PDB entry 7F8R | X-ray diffraction, 2.51 A resolution | chain A

== Chain A ==
Molecule: Chloride intracellular channel protein 1
Organism: Homo sapiens
UniProt: O00299 (CLIC1_HUMAN); residues 1-241 here = UniProt positions 1-241
Sequence (241 residues; numbered 1 to 241; the number before each row is that of its first residue):
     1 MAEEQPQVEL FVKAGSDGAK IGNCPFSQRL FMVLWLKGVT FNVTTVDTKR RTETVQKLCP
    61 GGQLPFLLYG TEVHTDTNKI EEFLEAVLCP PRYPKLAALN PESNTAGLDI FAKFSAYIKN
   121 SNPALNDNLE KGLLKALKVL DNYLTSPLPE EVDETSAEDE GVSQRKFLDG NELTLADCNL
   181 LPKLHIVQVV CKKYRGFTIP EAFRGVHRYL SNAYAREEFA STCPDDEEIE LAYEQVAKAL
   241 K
Unresolved in the structure: 1-4, 155-158
Modified residues: C24 (cysteinesulfonic acid; OCS)
Swiss-Prot annotation at these positions:
  - motif: C24 to S27 (G-site)
  - binding site (glutathione): C24, L64, T77
  - modified residue: A2 (N-acetylalanine), K13 (N6-acetyllysine), C24 (S-glutathionyl cysteine), K119 (N6-acetyllysine), S121 (Phosphoserine), K131 (N6-acetyllysine), S156 (Phosphoserine), S211 (Phosphoserine), Y233 (Phosphotyrosine)
  - mutagenesis: C24 (C24A/S: Loss of glutathione-dependent oxidoreductase activity. Reduces channel conductance and abolishes its dependence on membrane redox potential ...), K37 (K37A: Decreases glutathione-dependent oxidoreductase activity), C59 (C59A: Loss of glutathione-dependent oxidoreductase activity; C59S: Loss of dimerization and of ion transport activity)
From the paper describing this entry:
  - catalytic residues: C24
  - mutagenesis - K13A: decreased binding to DHA
  - mutagenesis - K13A: decreased binding to GSH
  - mutagenesis - K13A (27-fold): decreased catalytic activity
  - post-translational modification sites: C24

== In short ==
UniProt lists 3 glutathione-binding residues and 3 mutagenesis sites. The paper reports the catalytic residue
C24; K13A reduces binding to DHA.
Chain A is Chloride intracellular channel protein 1 (Homo sapiens); the structure, Crystal structure of human
soluble CLIC1 with catalytic cysteine (Cys24) in sulphonic acid form, was determined by X-ray diffraction,
deposited together with 7F8S.
